Entry 8ILI (X-ray diffraction, 1.90 A resolution); this record covers chains F and A of the 4 polymer chains in the assembly.

# Chain F
Molecule: 8-nt DNA strand
Sequence (8 nucleotides; each row starts with the number of its first residue):
     1 CGGATCCX
Modified positions: GMS (2'-deoxyguanosine-5'-monoselenophosphate) at position 8
Bound ions: Mg2+ site 1: GMS_8 (shared with 3 residues of chain B)

# Chain A
Protein: Repair DNA polymerase X
Source organism: African swine fever virus (strain Badajoz 1971 Vero-adapted)
Notes: EC 2.7.7.7
Reference sequence: P42494 (DPOLX_ASFB7); residue numbers follow UniProt; this construct covers 1-174
Sequence (177 residues; row label = number of the first residue in the row; numbers below 1 keep their minus sign (Gly-2 is residue -2)):
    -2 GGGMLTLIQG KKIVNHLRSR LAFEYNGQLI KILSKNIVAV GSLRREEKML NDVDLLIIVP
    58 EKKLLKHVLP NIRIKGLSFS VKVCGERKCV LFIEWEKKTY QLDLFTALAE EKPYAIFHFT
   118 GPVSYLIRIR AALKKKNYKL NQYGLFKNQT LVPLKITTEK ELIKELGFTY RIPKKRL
Disulfides: Cys81-Cys86
Sequence notes: expression tag (-2 to 0)
Bound ions: Mg2+ site 1: Asp49, Asp51 (shared with 1 residue of chain E); Mg2+ site 2: Asp49, Asp51, Asp100 (shared with 1 residue of chain E)
Swiss-Prot annotation at these positions:
  - region: Arg42 to Asp51 (Involved in ssDNA binding)
  - binding site (Mg(2+)): Asp49, Asp51, Asp100
  - site: His115 (Stabilizes dGTP in a syn conformation to overcome the Watson-Crick base pairing constraint)
  - mutagenesis: His115 (H115A: Complete loss of MgdGTP binding and dG:dGTP ternary complex formation but not dG:dCTP ternary complex formation; H115D: 18x decreased dG:dGTP misincorporation ...), Arg125 (R125A: Loss of DNA binding affinity. Decreased dG:dGTP misincorporation), Arg127 (R127A: Slower dG:dGTP misincorporation), Arg168 (R168A: Loss of DNA binding affinity. Decreased dGTP misincorporation)
Reported in the primary citation:
  - catalytic residues: Asp49

# Interface between chain F and chain A
Residue-residue contacts (25; chain F residue first):
  DC1(F) - Val120(A)  base contact
  DC1(F) - Ile124(A)  base contact
  DC1(F) - Arg127(A)  hydrogen bond to the base
  DC1(F) - Ala128(A)  sugar contact
  DG2(F) - His115(A)  base contact
  DG2(F) - Arg127(A)  hydrogen bond to the sugar
  DG2(F) - Lys131(A)  salt bridge to the phosphate
  DG2(F) - Lys136(A)  phosphate contact
  DG2(F) - Leu137(A)  sugar contact
  DG2(F) - Asn138(A)  phosphate contact
  DG3(F) - Lys136(A)  salt bridge to the phosphate
  DG3(F) - Asn138(A)  hydrogen bond to the phosphate
  DG3(F) - Gln139(A)  sugar contact
  DG3(F) - Tyr140(A)  phosphate contact
  DA4(F) - Arg84(A)  phosphate contact
  DA4(F) - Lys85(A)  phosphate contact
  DA4(F) - Tyr140(A)  hydrogen bond to the phosphate
  DT5(F) - Val80(A)  phosphate contact
  DT5(F) - Cys81(A)  phosphate contact
  DT5(F) - Gly82(A)  hydrogen bond to the phosphate
  DT5(F) - Glu83(A)  hydrogen bond to the phosphate
  DT5(F) - Arg84(A)  hydrogen bond to the phosphate
  DT5(F) - Lys85(A)  hydrogen bond to the phosphate
  DC6(F) - Val80(A)  phosphate contact
  DC6(F) - Cys81(A)  hydrogen bond to the phosphate
Interface residues without a listed pair, chain A (18 interface residues in all): Tyr135

# In short
Chain F and chain A form an interface of 6 and 18 residues respectively, with 9 hydrogen bonds and 2 salt
bridges. Polar pairs include DC1(F)-Arg127(A), DG2(F)-Arg127(A) and DG3(F)-Asn138(A). UniProt lists 3
Mg2+-binding residues and 4 mutagenesis sites on chain A. From the paper: the catalytic residue Asp49(A).
Here chain F is an 8-nt DNA strand and chain A is Repair DNA polymerase X (African swine fever virus (strain
Badajoz 1971 Vero-adapted)). Entry 8ILI (The crystal structure of dG(Se-Rp)-DNA:Pol X product binary complex)
was determined by X-ray diffraction together with 8ILF, 8ILG, 8ILD, 8ILE and 8ILH from the same study.
